Entry 4GED (X-ray diffraction, 1.84 A resolution); this record covers chains A and B.

# Chain A
Molecule: Ascorbate peroxidase
Source organism: Leishmania major
Notes: EC 1.11.1.11
Reference sequence: Q4Q3K2 (Q4Q3K2_LEIMA); numbering as in UniProt (aligned over 35-301)
Sequence (268 residues; each row starts with the number of its first residue):
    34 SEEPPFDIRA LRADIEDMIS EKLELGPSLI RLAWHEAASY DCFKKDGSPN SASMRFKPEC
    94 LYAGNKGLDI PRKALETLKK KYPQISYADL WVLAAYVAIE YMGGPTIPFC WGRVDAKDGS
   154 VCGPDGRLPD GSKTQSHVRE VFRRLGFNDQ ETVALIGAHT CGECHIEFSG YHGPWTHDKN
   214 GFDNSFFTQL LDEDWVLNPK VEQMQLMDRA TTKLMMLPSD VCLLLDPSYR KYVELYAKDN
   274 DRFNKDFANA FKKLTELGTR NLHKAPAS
Sequence notes: expression tag (34)
Bound ions: Mg2+: E69, S72, S81, S86, E92; heme Fe near H192 (its only coordinating residue here); K+: T193, T209, D211, G214, S218
Small-molecule neighbours: heme (HEM): P60, S61, I63, R64, W67, P162, D163, G164, V171, F175, L188, I189, A191, H192, C194, G195, E196, C197, H198, F201, S202, Y204, W208, L250, S252, F280, F284
What the authors report for this chain:
  - K+ coordination: D211
  - binding site for heme c: H210, D211
  - catalytic residues: W208 (citing earlier work)

# Chain B
Molecule: Cytochrome c
Source organism: Leishmania major
Reference sequence: Q4QEN5 (Q4QEN5_LEIMA); residues 1-113 here = UniProt positions 1-113
Sequence (113 residues; numbered 1 to 113; the number before each row is that of its first residue):
     1 MPPKARAPLP PGDVERGEKL FKGRAAQCHT ATKGGSNGVG PNLFGIVNRP SGKVEGFTYS
    61 KANAESGVIW TPEVLDVYLE NPKKFMPGTK MSFAGIKKPQ ERADVIAYLE TLK
Disordered / not traced: 1-11
Covalently attached groups: heme c (HEC) linked to C28
Bound ions: heme c Fe: H29, M91
Small-molecule neighbours: heme c (HEC): R24, A25, H29, V39, G40, P41, L43, I46, S51, G52, K53, V54, F57, Y59, S60, N63, W70, L75, Y78, L79, T89, K90, M91, S92, F93, I96, V105, L109
What the authors report for this chain:
  - conformationally variable residues (side-chain flip): R24
  - mutagenesis - R24A/K98A: decreased binding to Ascorbate peroxidase (chain A)

# How chain A and chain B interact
Residue-residue contacts (24):
  E49(A) - K98(B)  salt bridge
  L56(A) - G23(B)
  Y134(A) - K98(B)
  Y134(A) - E101(B)  hydrogen bond
  M135(A) - A94(B)
  G136(A) - K97(B)
  P207(A) - Q27(B)
  T209(A) - Q27(B)  hydrogen bond (backbone-side chain)
  H210(A) - Q27(B)
  H210(A) - C28(B)
  H210(A) - V39(B)
  D211(A) - R24(B)  salt bridge
  D211(A) - Q27(B)
  D211(A) - S92(B)
  D211(A) - F93(B)
  D211(A) - A94(B)  hydrogen bond (side chain-backbone)
  K212(A) - Q27(B)  hydrogen bond (backbone-side chain)
  N213(A) - G23(B)  hydrogen bond (side chain-backbone)
  N213(A) - R24(B)  hydrogen bond (backbone-side chain)
  G214(A) - R24(B)
  G214(A) - A94(B)
  F215(A) - A94(B)
  D216(A) - F93(B)
  D216(A) - A94(B)  hydrogen bond (side chain-backbone)
Other interface residues (no listed pair), chain A (16 interface residues in all): E133, T244
Other interface residues (no listed pair), chain B (12 interface residues in all): G95
Interface features reported in the paper:
  - pairs named by the authors: E49(A)-K98(B), D211(A)-R24(B)

# Overview
16 residues of chain A and 12 residues of chain B are in contact; the contacts include 7 hydrogen bonds and 2
salt bridges. Polar pairs include E49(A)-K98(B), D211(A)-R24(B) and Y134(A)-E101(B). The paper describes
contacts between E49(A) and K98(B) and D211(A) and R24(B). The paper reports the catalytic residue W208(A);
R24A/K98A of chain B reduce binding to Ascorbate peroxidase (chain A).
Chain A is Ascorbate peroxidase and chain B is Cytochrome c, both from Leishmania major; the structure,
Crystal Structure of the Leishmania Major Peroxidase-Cytochrome C Complex, was determined by X-ray
diffraction.
